PDB entry 5VT0 | electron microscopy, 3.78 A resolution | chains L and R of the 7 polymer chains in the assembly

== Chain L ==
Name: RNA polymerase sigma factor RpoD
From: Escherichia coli (strain K12)
UniProtKB: P00579 (RPOD_ECOLI); numbering as in UniProt (aligned over 94-613)
Chain sequence (523 residues; each row starts with the number of its first residue):
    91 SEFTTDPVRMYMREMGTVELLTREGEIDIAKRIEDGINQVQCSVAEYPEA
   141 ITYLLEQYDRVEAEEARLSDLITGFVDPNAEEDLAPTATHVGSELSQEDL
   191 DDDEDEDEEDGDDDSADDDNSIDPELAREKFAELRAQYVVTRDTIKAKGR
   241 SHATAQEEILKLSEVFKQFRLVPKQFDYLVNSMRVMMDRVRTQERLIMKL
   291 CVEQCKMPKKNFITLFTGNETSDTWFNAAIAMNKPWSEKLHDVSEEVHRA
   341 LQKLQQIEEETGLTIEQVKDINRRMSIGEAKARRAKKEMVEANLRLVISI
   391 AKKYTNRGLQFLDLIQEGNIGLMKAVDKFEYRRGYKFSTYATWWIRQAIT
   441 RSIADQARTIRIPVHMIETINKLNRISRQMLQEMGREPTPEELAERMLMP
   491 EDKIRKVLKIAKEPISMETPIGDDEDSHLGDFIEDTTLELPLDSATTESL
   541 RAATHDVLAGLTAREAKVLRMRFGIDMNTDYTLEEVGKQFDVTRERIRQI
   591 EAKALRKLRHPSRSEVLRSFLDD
Not modelled in the structure: 91-93, 168-211, 237-241
Construct notes: expression tag (91-93)
UniProt features mapped onto this chain:
  - DNA-binding region: Leu-573 to Ala-592 (H-T-H motif)
  - region: Arg-584 to Arg-599 (Interaction with anti-sigma factors)
  - motif: Asp-403 to Gln-406 (Interaction with polymerase core subunit RpoC)
  - site: Arg-562 (Interaction with anti-sigma factors)
  - mutagenesis: Ala-553 (A553D: Disrupts the interaction with Escherichia phage lambda antitermination protein Q), Arg-596 (R596D/E: 2-fold reduction in activation of class II Crp-dependent promoters)
What the authors report for this chain:
  - binding site for Escherichia coli 6S RNA derivative (chain R): Lys-593, His-600
  - conformationally variable residues (side-chain flip): Trp-433, Trp-434

== Chain R ==
Molecule: Escherichia coli 6S RNA derivative
Sequence (144 nucleotides; row label = number of the first residue in the row):
    21 GGACUCCCAGUCGGCACAUGCGAUAUUUCAUACCACAAGAAUGUGGCGCU
    71 CCGCGGUUGGUGAGCAUGCUCGGUCCGUCCGAGAAGCCUUAAAACUGCGA
   121 CGACACAUUCACCUUGAACCAAGGCGUGUACCGUUACAGGGGUC
Not modelled in the structure: 21-31, 48-57, 154-164
What the authors report for this chain:
  - mutagenesis - A131C, A131G: unchanged binding to RNAP

== How chain L and chain R interact ==
Residue-residue contacts (56; chain L residue first):
  Val-98(L) / A137(R)  base contact
  Arg-99(L) / G136(R)  base contact
  Met-102(L) / G136(R)  base contact
  Gly-106(L) / G136(R)  base contact
  Leu-110(L) / U135(R)  base contact
  Asn-383(L) / U135(R)  base contact
  Arg-385(L) / U135(R)  base contact
  Arg-385(L) / G136(R)  base contact
  Ile-388(L) / G136(R)  sugar contact
  Ser-389(L) / U135(R)  sugar contact
  Lys-392(L) / A137(R)  salt bridge to the phosphate
  Tyr-394(L) / G59(R)  hydrogen bond to the phosphate
  Ser-428(L) / U134(R)  base contact
  Ser-428(L) / U135(R)  hydrogen bond to the base
  Thr-429(L) / C133(R)  base contact
  Thr-429(L) / U134(R)  hydrogen bond to the base
  Thr-432(L) / C133(R)  base contact
  Trp-433(L) / G59(R)  base contact
  Arg-436(L) / A58(R)  hydrogen bond to the sugar
  Arg-436(L) / G59(R)  salt bridge to the phosphate
  Arg-436(L) / C132(R)  base contact
  Thr-440(L) / G59(R)  phosphate contact
  Arg-441(L) / A125(R)  salt bridge to the phosphate
  Arg-451(L) / C124(R)  salt bridge to the phosphate
  Pro-453(L) / C124(R)  phosphate contact
  His-455(L) / A123(R)  salt bridge to the phosphate
  Glu-458(L) / A60(R)  phosphate contact
  Asp-513(L) / U47(R)  base contact
  Glu-515(L) / U47(R)  base contact
  Thr-552(L) / G101(R)  phosphate contact
  Arg-554(L) / G103(R)  salt bridge to the phosphate
  Arg-562(L) / U81(R)  hydrogen bond to the sugar
  Arg-562(L) / G82(R)  salt bridge to the phosphate
  Thr-572(L) / U81(R)  phosphate contact
  Leu-573(L) / U81(R)  base contact
  Glu-574(L) / G79(R)  phosphate contact
  Glu-574(L) / G80(R)  phosphate contact
  Arg-584(L) / G80(R)  salt bridge to the phosphate
  Arg-584(L) / U81(R)  base contact
  Glu-585(L) / G84(R)  base contact
  Glu-585(L) / G106(R)  base contact
  Arg-586(L) / G103(R)  salt bridge to the phosphate
  Arg-586(L) / A104(R)  salt bridge to the phosphate
  Arg-588(L) / U81(R)  hydrogen bond to the base
  Arg-588(L) / A83(R)  hydrogen bond to the base
  Arg-588(L) / U109(R)  hydrogen bond to the base
  Gln-589(L) / C85(R)  hydrogen bond to the base
  Gln-589(L) / G88(R)  base contact
  Gln-589(L) / A105(R)  base contact
  Lys-593(L) / A102(R)  salt bridge to the phosphate
  Arg-596(L) / A86(R)  phosphate contact
  Arg-596(L) / C100(R)  salt bridge to the phosphate
  Lys-597(L) / C100(R)  phosphate contact
  Lys-597(L) / G101(R)  salt bridge to the phosphate
  His-600(L) / C99(R)  phosphate contact
  His-600(L) / C100(R)  salt bridge to the phosphate
Other interface residues (no listed pair), chain L (49 interface residues in all): Glu-116, Ala-382, Leu-386, Phe-401, Lys-462, Arg-465, Arg-468, Ser-517, Thr-583, Leu-595
Other interface residues (no listed pair), chain R (33 interface residues in all): C107, A131
From the paper, about this interface:
  - interface residues, chain R: U135(R), G136(R)

== In short ==
49 residues of chain L and 33 residues of chain R are in contact; the contacts include 9 hydrogen bonds and 14
salt bridges. Polar pairs include Ser-428(L)/U135(R), Thr-429(L)/U134(R) and Arg-588(L)/U81(R). The paper
reports a binding site for Escherichia coli 6S RNA derivative (chain R) at Lys-593(L) and His-600(L); A131C
and A131G of chain R leave binding to RNAP unchanged.
Here chain L is RNA polymerase sigma factor RpoD (Escherichia coli (strain K12)) and chain R is Escherichia
coli 6S RNA derivative. Entry 5VT0 (Escherichia coli 6S RNA derivative in complex with Escherichia coli RNA
polymerase sigma70-holoenzyme) was determined by electron microscopy.
